Entry 8P3Q (electron microscopy, 2.95 A resolution); this record covers chains C and D of the 8 polymer chains in the assembly.

== Chain C (and D) ==
Name: Glutamate receptor 2
Source organism: Rattus norvegicus
Notes: chain D of this document is another copy of the same molecule, construct and numbering; everything in this record applies to it too
UniProtKB: P19491 (GRIA2_RAT), isoform P19491-2; residues -20 to 862 here correspond to UniProt positions 1-883 (UniProt number = residue number + 21)
Sequence (883 residues; numbered -20 to 862; the number before each row is that of its first residue; numbers below 1 keep their minus sign (Met-20 is residue -20)):
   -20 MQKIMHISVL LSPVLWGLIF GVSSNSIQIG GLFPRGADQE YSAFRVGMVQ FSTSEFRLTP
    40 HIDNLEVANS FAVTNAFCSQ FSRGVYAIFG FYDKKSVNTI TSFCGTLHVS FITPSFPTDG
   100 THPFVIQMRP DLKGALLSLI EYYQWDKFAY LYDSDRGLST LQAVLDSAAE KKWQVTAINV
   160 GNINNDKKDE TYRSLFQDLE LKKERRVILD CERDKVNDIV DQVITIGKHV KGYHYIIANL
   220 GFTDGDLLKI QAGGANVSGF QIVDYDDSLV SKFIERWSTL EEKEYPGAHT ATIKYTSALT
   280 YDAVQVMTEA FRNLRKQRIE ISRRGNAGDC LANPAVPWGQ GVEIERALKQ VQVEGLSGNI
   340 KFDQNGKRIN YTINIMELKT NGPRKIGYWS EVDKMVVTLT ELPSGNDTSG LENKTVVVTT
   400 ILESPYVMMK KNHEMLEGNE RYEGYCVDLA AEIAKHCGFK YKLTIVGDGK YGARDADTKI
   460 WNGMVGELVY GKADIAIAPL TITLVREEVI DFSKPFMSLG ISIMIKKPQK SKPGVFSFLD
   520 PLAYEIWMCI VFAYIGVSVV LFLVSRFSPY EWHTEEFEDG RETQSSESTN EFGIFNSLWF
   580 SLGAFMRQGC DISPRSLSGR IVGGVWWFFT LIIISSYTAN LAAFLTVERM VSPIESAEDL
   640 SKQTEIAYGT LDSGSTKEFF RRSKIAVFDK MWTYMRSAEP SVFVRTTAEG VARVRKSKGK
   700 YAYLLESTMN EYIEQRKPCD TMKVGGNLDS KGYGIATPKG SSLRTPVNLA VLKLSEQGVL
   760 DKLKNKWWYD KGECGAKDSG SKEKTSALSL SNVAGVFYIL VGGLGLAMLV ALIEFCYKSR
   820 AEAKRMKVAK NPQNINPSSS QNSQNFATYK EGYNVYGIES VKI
Not modelled in the structure: -20 to 392, 552-568, 626-632, 774-784, 824-862 (chain D: -20 to 392, 552-568, 627-633, 774-783, 824-862)
Cystine bridges: Cys718-Cys773
Sequence notes: engineered mutation Ala231 (Phe252 in P19491); variant Arg586 (Gln607 in P19491); conflict Arg743 (Gly764 in P19491)
Swiss-Prot annotation at these positions:
  - region: Ala846 to Gly856 (Required for interaction with IQSEC1)
  - binding site (L-glutamate): Pro478, Thr480, Arg485, Ser654, Thr655, Glu705
  - site: Arg453 (Interaction with the cone snail toxin Con-ikot-ikot), Ile633 (Crucial to convey clamshell closure to channel opening), Arg660 (Interaction with the cone snail toxin Con-ikot-ikot), Lys752 (Interaction with the cone snail toxin Con-ikot-ikot)
  - modified residue: Ser662 (Phosphoserine), Ser696 (Phosphoserine), Ser839 (Phosphoserine), Ser842 (Phosphoserine), Tyr855 (Phosphotyrosine), Ser859 (Phosphoserine)
  - lipidation (S-palmitoyl cysteine): Cys589, Cys815
  - glycosylation (N-linked (GlcNAc...) asparagine): Asn235, Asn349, Asn385, Asn392
From the paper describing this entry:
  - mutagenesis - F231A: decreased signaling

== Chain C / chain D interface ==
Contacting residue pairs (77):
  Asp519(C) - Ala786(D)
  Pro520(C) - Ala786(D)
  Pro520(C) - Leu787(D)  hydrogen bond (backbone-backbone)
  Leu521(C) - Ala786(D)
  Leu521(C) - Leu787(D)
  Ala522(C) - Ala786(D)
  Ala522(C) - Leu787(D)  hydrogen bond (backbone-backbone)
  Ile525(C) - Leu787(D)
  Ile525(C) - Ser788(D)
  Ile525(C) - Leu789(D)
  Ile525(C) - Val792(D)  hydrophobic
  Cys528(C) - Leu789(D)  hydrophobic
  Cys528(C) - Phe796(D)
  Ala532(C) - Leu799(D)  hydrophobic
  Val536(C) - Leu799(D)  hydrophobic
  Val536(C) - Leu803(D)  hydrophobic
  Val539(C) - Met807(D)  hydrophobic
  Leu542(C) - Met807(D)  hydrophobic
  Val543(C) - Ala806(D)
  Phe546(C) - Ala810(D)
  Phe546(C) - Phe814(D)  hydrophobic
  Pro548(C) - Phe814(D)
  Tyr549(C) - Phe814(D)  hydrophobic
  Tyr549(C) - Lys817(D)
  Tyr549(C) - Ser818(D)
  Ala583(C) - Gln587(D)  hydrogen bond (backbone-side chain)
  Arg586(C) - Arg586(D)
  Arg586(C) - Gln587(D)
  Cys589(C) - Gly588(D)
  Cys589(C) - Asp590(D)
  Ile591(C) - Asp590(D)
  Ser592(C) - Asp590(D)  hydrogen bond
  Leu596(C) - Val809(D)  hydrophobic
  Ser597(C) - Ala806(D)  hydrogen bond (side chain-backbone)
  Ser597(C) - Val809(D)
  Ser597(C) - Ala810(D)  hydrogen bond (side chain-backbone)
  Arg599(C) - Phe574(D)
  Arg599(C) - Asn575(D)
  Arg599(C) - Trp578(D)
  Ile600(C) - Gly802(D)
  Ile600(C) - Val809(D)  hydrophobic
  Val601(C) - Ala806(D)  hydrophobic
  Gly603(C) - Trp578(D)
  Val604(C) - Leu799(D)
  Val604(C) - Gly802(D)
  Val604(C) - Leu803(D)  hydrophobic
  Trp605(C) - Leu799(D)  hydrophobic
  Trp606(C) - Trp578(D)  hydrophobic
  Trp606(C) - Gly582(D)
  Trp606(C) - Met585(D)  hydrophobic
  Trp606(C) - Gln587(D)
  Phe607(C) - Phe517(D)  hydrophobic
  Phe607(C) - Met585(D)  hydrophobic
  Phe608(C) - Val795(D)  hydrophobic
  Phe608(C) - Phe796(D)  hydrophobic
  Phe608(C) - Leu799(D)  hydrophobic
  Leu610(C) - Ile613(D)  hydrophobic
  Ile611(C) - Phe517(D)  hydrophobic
  Ile611(C) - Tyr616(D)
  Ile612(C) - Val795(D)  hydrophobic
  Ser614(C) - Thr617(D)
  Ser615(C) - Leu787(D)
  Asn619(C) - Thr784(D)
  Asn619(C) - Ser785(D)  hydrogen bond (side chain-backbone)
  Asn619(C) - Ala786(D)
  Asn619(C) - Leu787(D)
  Ala622(C) - Leu624(D)
  Ala622(C) - Thr625(D)
  Ala622(C) - Thr784(D)
  Phe623(C) - Thr784(D)
  Phe623(C) - Ser785(D)
  Phe623(C) - Ala786(D)
  Asp668(C) - Asp769(D)
  Thr672(C) - Asp769(D)  hydrogen bond (side chain-backbone)
  Thr672(C) - Gly771(D)
  Arg675(C) - Asp769(D)  hydrogen bond (side chain-backbone)
  Arg675(C) - Lys770(D)
Other interface residues (no listed pair), chain C (52 interface residues in all): Glu524, Ile529, Gly535, Ser547, Asp590, Pro593, Arg594, Gly602, Thr609, Ala618, Thr625
Other interface residues (no listed pair), chain D (43 interface residues in all): Leu581, Leu620, Ala621, Ile798, Leu805, Leu811

== Summary ==
Chain C and chain D form an interface of 52 and 43 residues respectively, with 9 hydrogen bonds. Polar
contacts include Ala583(C)-Gln587(D), Ser592(C)-Asp590(D) and Ser597(C)-Ala806(D). UniProt lists 6
L-glutamate-binding residues on chain C. From the paper: F231A of chain C reduces signaling.
Chain C and chain D are both Glutamate receptor 2 (Rattus norvegicus); the structure, Homomeric GluA2 flip
R/G-unedited Q/R-edited F231A mutant in tandem with TARP gamma-2, desensitized conformation 3, was determined
by electron microscopy together with 8C1P, 8C1Q, 8C1R, 8C1S, 8C2H, 8C2I and 9 further entries from the same
study.
